Entry 9NA8 (electron microscopy, 3.50 A resolution); this record covers chains A and C of the 4 polymer chains in the assembly.

Chain A:
Protein: AUGMIN subunit 1
Source organism: Arabidopsis thaliana
UniProtKB: F4IK01 (AUG1_ARATH); aligned to UniProt positions 1-298 over residues 1-298 (the alignment contains insertions or deletions, so no single offset holds)
Sequence (298 residues; numbered 1 to 298; the number before each row is that of its first residue):
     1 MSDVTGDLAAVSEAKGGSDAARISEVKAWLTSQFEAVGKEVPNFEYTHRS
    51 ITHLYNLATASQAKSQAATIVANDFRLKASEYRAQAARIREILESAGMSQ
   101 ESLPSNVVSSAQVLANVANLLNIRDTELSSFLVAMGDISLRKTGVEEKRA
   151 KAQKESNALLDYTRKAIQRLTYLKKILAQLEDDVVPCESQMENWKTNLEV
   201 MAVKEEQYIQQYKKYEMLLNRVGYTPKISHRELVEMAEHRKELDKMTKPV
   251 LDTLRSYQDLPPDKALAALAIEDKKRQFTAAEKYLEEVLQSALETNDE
Unresolved in the structure: 1-18, 207-298
UniProt features mapped onto this chain:
  - modified residue: Ser-2 (N-acetylserine)

Chain C:
Protein: AUGMIN subunit 3
Source organism: Arabidopsis thaliana
UniProtKB: Q0WQE7 (AUG3_ARATH); numbering as in UniProt (aligned over 1-617)
Sequence (617 residues; each row starts with the number of its first residue):
     1 MSSARLCSLVAELGYEGAGKLDPDSFEWPFQYDDARPILDWICSSLRPSN
    51 VLSLAELSLYEQFQRDGKLLEGDDLDQAYDSISAFSSRRNNQEAVFGAEE
   101 SIKEVRDATLAHKAEALELQRQLRRLQTQYDLLTGQSSALIQGRRARVAA
   151 TSAVSGQITAIEDSLSARNLQMNGVLGRLASTSQELAHYHSGEEDGIYLA
   201 YSDFHAYLAGDSACTKELNQWFAKQLDTGPYRLVAEEGKSKCSWVSLDDT
   251 SNMLRDLEKSQHQRVAELQRLRSIFGTSERQWIEAQVENAKQQAILLTLK
   301 SQVTSVEAHIHFDLHSLRRKHADLVEEISTLYQKEEKLLSETIPELCWEL
   351 AQLQDTYILQGDYDLKVMRQELYISKQKVFINHLVNQLARHQFLKLACQL
   401 EKKNMLGAFSLLKVIESELQGYLSATRSRVGRCSALIQAASDVQEQGAVD
   451 DRDSFLHGVRDLLSIHSNTQAGLSTYVSAPAIIQQIVALQSDLSSLQSDL
   501 ENSLPDDRNRCINELCTHIQNLQQLLFASSTTAQPILTPWPLMKELDEMG
   551 KINSKLSTAVEEVTLEHRNKREIVKHHAKDVELQRRVFVDFFCNPERLRN
   601 QVRELNALVRARQASSS
Unresolved in the structure: 1-101, 190-404, 551-617

How chain A and chain C interact:
Pairs across the interface (24; chain A residue first):
  Thr-59(A) / Ile-465(C)
  Thr-59(A) / Asn-468(C)
  Ala-63(A) / Leu-462(C)
  Ala-63(A) / Ile-465(C)  hydrophobic
  Gln-66(A) / Leu-462(C)
  Ala-67(A) / Leu-462(C)
  Phe-131(A) / Leu-132(C)
  Phe-131(A) / Leu-133(C)
  Phe-131(A) / Gln-136(C)
  Phe-131(A) / Ser-137(C)
  Leu-132(A) / Leu-133(C)  hydrophobic
  Met-135(A) / Gln-129(C)
  Gly-136(A) / Leu-133(C)
  Lys-142(A) / Arg-125(C)
  Thr-143(A) / Gln-122(C)
  Glu-146(A) / Gln-122(C)  hydrogen bond
  Glu-146(A) / Arg-125(C)  salt bridge
  Glu-147(A) / Leu-119(C)
  Ala-150(A) / Glu-118(C)
  Lys-154(A) / His-112(C)  hydrogen bond
  Lys-154(A) / Glu-115(C)  salt bridge
  Glu-155(A) / Asn-509(C)  hydrogen bond
  Arg-169(A) / Gln-523(C)  hydrogen bond
  Ile-176(A) / Phe-527(C)  hydrophobic
Other interface residues (no listed pair), chain A (20 interface residues in all): Ile-70, Asp-74, Ser-139
Other interface residues (no listed pair), chain C (18 interface residues in all): Phe-455

Summary:
20 residues of chain A and 18 residues of chain C are in contact, with 4 hydrogen bonds and 2 salt bridges.
Polar pairs include Glu-146(A)/Arg-125(C), Lys-154(A)/Glu-115(C) and Glu-146(A)/Gln-122(C).
Here chain A is AUGMIN subunit 1 and chain C is AUGMIN subunit 3, both from Arabidopsis thaliana. Entry 9NA8
(Augmin1345 Extended-body) was determined by electron microscopy (same publication as 9NA9, 9NBA, 9NBB and
9NBD).
